PDB entry 6N1S | X-ray diffraction, 3.00 A resolution | chains A and B

== Chain A (and B) ==
Name: Bifunctional dihydrofolate reductase-thymidylate synthase
Organism: Toxoplasma gondii
Notes: EC 1.5.1.3, 2.1.1.45; fragment: dhfr-ts; engineered mutation(s): delta 49-73, delta 201-219; chain B of this document is another copy of the same molecule, construct and numbering; everything in this record applies to it too
UniProtKB: Q07422 (DRTS_TOXGO); residue numbers follow UniProt; this construct covers 1-48, 74-200, 220-610
Amino-acid sequence (566 residues; row label = number of the first residue in the row; note: 44 numbers in that range are skipped by the numbering (no residue carries them; nothing is unmodelled there)):
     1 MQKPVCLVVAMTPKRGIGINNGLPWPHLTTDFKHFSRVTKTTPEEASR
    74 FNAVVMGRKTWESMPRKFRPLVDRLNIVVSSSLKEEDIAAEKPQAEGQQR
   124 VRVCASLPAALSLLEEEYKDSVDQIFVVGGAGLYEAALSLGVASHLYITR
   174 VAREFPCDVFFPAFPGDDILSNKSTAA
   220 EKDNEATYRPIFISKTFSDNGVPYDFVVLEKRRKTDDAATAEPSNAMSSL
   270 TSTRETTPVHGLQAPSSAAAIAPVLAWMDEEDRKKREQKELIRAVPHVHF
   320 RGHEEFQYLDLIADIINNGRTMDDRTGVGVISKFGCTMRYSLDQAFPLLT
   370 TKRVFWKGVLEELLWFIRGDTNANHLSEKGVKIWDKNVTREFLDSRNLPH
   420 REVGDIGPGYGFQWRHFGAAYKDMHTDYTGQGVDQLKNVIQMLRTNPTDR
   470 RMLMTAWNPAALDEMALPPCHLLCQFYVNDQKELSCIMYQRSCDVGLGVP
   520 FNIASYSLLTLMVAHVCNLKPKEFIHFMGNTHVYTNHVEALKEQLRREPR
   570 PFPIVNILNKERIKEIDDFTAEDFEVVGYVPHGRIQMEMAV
Not modelled in the structure: 1-2, 44-45, 197-200, 220-224, 253-284, 299-309 (chain B: 1-3, 43-45, 197-200, 220-224, 253-284, 301-309)
Residues lining bound ligands:
  - 10-propargyl-5,8-dideazafolic acid (CB3): Lys-371, Arg-372, Val-373, Phe-374, Glu-381, Ile-402, Asn-406, Asp-513, Leu-516, Gly-517, Pro-519, Phe-520, Asn-521, Tyr-553, Arg-603, Met-608, Ala-609
  - K9A (5-{4-[3-(2-methylpyrimidin-5-yl)phenyl]piperazin-1-yl}pyrimidine-2,4-diamine): Val-8, Val-9, Ala-10, Leu-23, His-27, Asp-31, Phe-32, Phe-35, Met-87, Pro-88, Phe-91, Leu-94, Val-151, Tyr-157, Thr-172
  - NADPH (NDP; NADPH dihydro-nicotinamide-adenine-dinucleotide phosphate): Val-9, Ala-10, Ile-17, Gly-18, Ile-19, Asn-21, Gly-22, Leu-23, Trp-25, Gly-80, Arg-81, Lys-82, Thr-83, Ser-86, Val-102, Ser-103, Ser-104, Ser-105, Ala-128, Ser-129, Val-151, Gly-152, Gly-153, Ala-154, Gly-155, Leu-156, Tyr-157, Ala-159, Val-182
  - 2'-deoxyuridine 5'-monophosphate (UMP): Arg-344, Tyr-429, Leu-486, Cys-489, His-490, Gln-509, Arg-510, Ser-511, Cys-512, Asp-513, Gly-517, Asn-521, His-551, Tyr-553
What the authors report for this chain:
  - binding site for K9A: His-27, Phe-32, Phe-91
  - specificity-determining residues: His-27 (proposed by the authors, not directly observed)

== Interface between chain A and chain B ==
Contacting residue pairs (134):
  Thr-30(A) with Trp-296(B)
  Lys-33(A) with Trp-296(B)
  His-34(A) with Val-293(B); Trp-296(B), hydrogen bond
  Arg-37(A) with Trp-296(B)
  Val-38(A) with Val-293(B), hydrophobic
  Thr-41(A) with Pro-292(B)
  His-168(A) with Ser-285(B); Ala-289(B)
  Tyr-170(A) with Ala-289(B), hydrogen bond (side chain-backbone); Val-293(B), hydrophobic
  Ile-230(A) with Ser-286(B); Ile-290(B)
  Phe-231(A) with Ile-290(B), hydrophobic; Val-293(B), hydrophobic; Met-297(B), hydrophobic
  Ser-233(A) with Met-297(B)
  Phe-245(A) with Trp-296(B), hydrophobic; Met-297(B), hydrophobic
  Glu-249(A) with Ser-286(B), hydrogen bond
  Ser-286(A) with Glu-249(B), hydrogen bond
  Ala-289(A) with His-168(B); Tyr-170(B), hydrogen bond (backbone-side chain)
  Ile-290(A) with Ile-230(B), hydrophobic; Phe-231(B), hydrophobic
  Pro-292(A) with Tyr-170(B)
  Val-293(A) with His-34(B); Val-38(B), hydrophobic; Tyr-170(B), hydrophobic; Phe-231(B), hydrophobic
  Leu-294(A) with Phe-319(B), hydrophobic
  Trp-296(A) with Thr-30(B); His-34(B), hydrogen bond; Arg-37(B); Phe-245(B), hydrophobic
  Met-297(A) with Phe-231(B), hydrophobic; Ser-233(B); Phe-245(B), hydrophobic
  Phe-319(A) with Leu-294(B), hydrophobic
  Arg-339(A) with Asn-498(B); Asp-499(B), salt bridge; Gln-500(B)
  Met-341(A) with Tyr-496(B); Val-497(B); Asn-498(B); Asp-499(B)
  Asp-342(A) with Thr-467(B)
  Asp-343(A) with Arg-469(B), salt bridge
  Arg-344(A) with Arg-470(B)
  Val-349(A) with Arg-469(B)
  Ser-351(A) with Tyr-496(B), hydrogen bond
  Phe-353(A) with Arg-358(B), hydrogen bond (backbone-side chain); Gln-494(B); Tyr-496(B), hydrophobic; Ser-504(B); Ile-506(B), hydrophobic; Ile-544(B)
  Gly-354(A) with Arg-358(B), hydrogen bond (backbone-side chain); Ile-506(B); Phe-546(B)
  Cys-355(A) with Phe-546(B)
  Thr-356(A) with Thr-356(B)
  Arg-358(A) with Phe-353(B), hydrogen bond (side chain-backbone); Gly-354(B), hydrogen bond (side chain-backbone)
  Phe-436(A) with Asn-477(B); Pro-478(B)
  Val-452(A) with Pro-478(B)
  Gln-454(A) with Pro-478(B)
  Thr-467(A) with Asp-342(B)
  Arg-469(A) with Asp-343(B), salt bridge; Arg-510(B), hydrogen bond (backbone-side chain); Ser-511(B), hydrogen bond; Asn-549(B); His-551(B); Tyr-553(B), hydrogen bond
  Arg-470(A) with Arg-344(B); Trp-476(B); Pro-487(B); Arg-510(B)
  Leu-472(A) with Leu-491(B), hydrophobic
  Thr-474(A) with Trp-476(B); Pro-478(B)
  Trp-476(A) with Arg-470(B); Thr-474(B)
  Asn-477(A) with Phe-436(B)
  Pro-478(A) with Phe-436(B); Val-452(B); Gln-454(B)
  Leu-486(A) with Arg-470(B)
  Pro-487(A) with Arg-470(B)
  Leu-491(A) with Leu-472(B), hydrophobic; Leu-492(B), hydrophobic
  Leu-492(A) with Leu-491(B), hydrophobic; Tyr-508(B), hydrophobic
  Gln-494(A) with Phe-353(B); Tyr-508(B), hydrogen bond; Arg-510(B), hydrogen bond (side chain-backbone); Gly-548(B); Asn-549(B)
  Tyr-496(A) with Met-341(B); Ser-351(B), hydrogen bond; Phe-353(B), hydrophobic; Asn-549(B)
  Asn-498(A) with Met-341(B)
  Asp-499(A) with Arg-339(B), salt bridge; Met-341(B)
  Ser-504(A) with Phe-353(B)
  Ile-506(A) with Phe-353(B), hydrophobic; Gly-354(B); Tyr-508(B); Gly-548(B)
  Tyr-508(A) with Leu-492(B), hydrophobic; Gln-494(B), hydrogen bond; Ile-506(B); Phe-546(B), hydrophobic
  Arg-510(A) with Arg-469(B), hydrogen bond (side chain-backbone); Arg-470(B); Leu-472(B); Gln-494(B), hydrogen bond (backbone-side chain)
  Ser-511(A) with Arg-469(B), hydrogen bond
  Ile-544(A) with Phe-353(B)
  Phe-546(A) with Gly-354(B); Cys-355(B); Tyr-508(B), hydrophobic; Phe-546(B), hydrophobic; Met-547(B)
  Met-547(A) with Phe-546(B)
  Gly-548(A) with Gln-494(B); Ile-506(B)
  Asn-549(A) with Arg-469(B); Gln-494(B); Tyr-496(B)
  His-551(A) with Arg-469(B)
  Tyr-553(A) with Arg-469(B), hydrogen bond
Other interface residues (no listed pair), chain A (77 interface residues in all): Phe-236, Val-247, Ser-285, His-318, Thr-340, Thr-345, Lys-352, Ala-479, Phe-495, Val-497, Gln-500, Cys-505
Other interface residues (no listed pair), chain B (77 interface residues in all): Thr-41, Phe-236, Val-247, Glu-299, His-318, Thr-340, Val-349, Lys-352, Ala-479, Leu-486, Phe-495, Glu-502, Cys-505

== Summary ==
Chain A and chain B each contribute 77 residues to their interface; the contacts include 22 hydrogen bonds and
4 salt bridges. Polar contacts include Arg-339(A)/Asp-499(B), Asp-343(A)/Arg-469(B) and His-34(A)/Trp-296(B).
The paper reports a binding site for K9A at His-27(A), Phe-32(A) and Phe-91(A); the specificity determinant
His-27(A).
Both chains are Bifunctional dihydrofolate reductase-thymidylate synthase (Toxoplasma gondii). Entry 6N1S
(Toxoplasma gondii TS-DHFR in complex with selective inhibitor 29) was determined by X-ray diffraction
together with 6N1T from the same study.
